PDB entry 4AYV | X-ray diffraction, 2.80 A resolution | chains A and B of the 3 polymer chains in the assembly

Chain A:
Molecule: Thrombin light chain
From: Homo sapiens
Notes: EC 3.4.21.5; fragment: light chain, residues 332-361
UniProt: P00734 (THRB_HUMAN); residues 5-34 here correspond to UniProt positions 332-361 (UniProt number = residue number + 327)
Chain sequence (30 residues; numbered 5 to 34; the number before each row is that of its first residue):
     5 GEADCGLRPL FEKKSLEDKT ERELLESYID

Chain B:
Molecule: Thrombin heavy chain
From: Homo sapiens
Notes: EC 3.4.21.5; fragment: heavy chain, residues 364-620
UniProt: P00734 (THRB_HUMAN); residues 1-257 here correspond to UniProt positions 364-620 (UniProt number = residue number + 363)
Chain sequence (257 residues; numbered 1 to 257; the number before each row is that of its first residue):
     1 IVEGSDAEIG MSPWQVMLFR KSPQELLCGA SLISDRWVLT AAHCLLYPPW DKNFTENDLL
    61 VRIGKHSRTR YERNIEKISM LEKIYIHPRY NWRENLDRDI ALMKLKKPVA FSDYIHPVCL
   121 PDRETAASLL QAGYKGRVTG WGNLKETWTA NVGKGQPSVL QVVNLPIVER PVCKDSTRIR
   181 ITDNMFCAGY KPDEGKRGDA CEGDSGGPFV MKSPFNNRWY QMGIVSWGEG CDRDGKYGFY
   241 THVFRLKKWI QKVIDQF
Curated features (UniProtKB/Swiss-Prot):
  - region: A188 to V210 (High affinity receptor-binding region which is also known as the TP508 peptide)
  - active site (Charge relay system): H43, D99, S205
  - glycosylation: N53 (N-linked (GlcNAc...) (complex) asparagine)
Disulfides: C28-C44, C173-C187, C201-C231
Glycans and other covalent adducts: N-acetylglucosamine (NAG) linked to N53
Metal / ion sites: Na+: R233, K236
Small-molecule neighbours: 9MQ ({Benzyl-[(S)-3-[((S)-1-carbamimidoyl-piperidin-3-ylmethyl)-carbamoyl]-2-(naphthalene-2-sulfonylamino)-propionyl]-amino}-acetic acid): H43, Y47, W50, W92, E94, N95, L96, I179, D199, A200, C201, E202, S205, V225, S226, W227, G228, E229, G230, C231, G238

Interface between chain A and chain B:
Residue-residue contacts - 55 pairs, chain A then chain B:
  D8(A) - H116(B)  salt bridge
  D8(A) - P117(B)
  D8(A) - R218(B)  salt bridge
  C9(A) - P117(B)
  C9(A) - V118(B)
  C9(A) - C119(B)  disulfide
  C9(A) - R218(B)  hydrogen bond (backbone-side chain)
  G10(A) - P117(B)  hydrogen bond (backbone-backbone)
  G10(A) - C119(B)
  G10(A) - N217(B)
  G10(A) - R218(B)
  G10(A) - W219(B)  hydrogen bond (backbone-backbone)
  L11(A) - H116(B)  hydrogen bond (backbone-side chain)
  L11(A) - N217(B)
  L11(A) - R218(B)
  R12(A) - M11(B)  hydrogen bond (side chain-backbone)
  R12(A) - P13(B)
  R12(A) - W14(B)
  R12(A) - R137(B)
  R12(A) - W219(B)
  P13(A) - S112(B)
  P13(A) - D113(B)
  L14(A) - D113(B)
  L14(A) - Y114(B)  hydrophobic
  F15(A) - E8(B)
  F15(A) - I9(B)
  F15(A) - G10(B)
  F15(A) - M11(B)  hydrophobic
  E16(A) - K212(B)  salt bridge
  E16(A) - N217(B)
  E16(A) - W219(B)  hydrogen bond
  K17(A) - H116(B)
  D22(A) - E8(B)
  D22(A) - M11(B)
  D22(A) - R137(B)  salt bridge
  K23(A) - E8(B)  hydrogen bond (backbone-side chain)
  T24(A) - R137(B)  hydrogen bond
  T24(A) - N164(B)  hydrogen bond (backbone-side chain)
  E25(A) - R137(B)
  E25(A) - K212(B)  salt bridge
  E27(A) - K135(B)  salt bridge
  E27(A) - N164(B)  hydrogen bond
  E27(A) - Y190(B)  hydrogen bond
  E27(A) - K196(B)  salt bridge
  L28(A) - K135(B)
  L28(A) - G136(B)
  L28(A) - N164(B)
  L28(A) - W219(B)  hydrophobic
  S31(A) - G133(B)
  S31(A) - Y134(B)
  S31(A) - K135(B)  hydrogen bond (side chain-backbone)
  Y32(A) - L129(B)
  Y32(A) - Y134(B)  hydrophobic
  Y32(A) - M211(B)
  Y32(A) - K212(B)  hydrogen bond (side chain-backbone)
Other interface residues (no listed pair), chain A (19 interface residues in all): L29
Other interface residues (no listed pair), chain B (29 interface residues in all): P214, N216
Disulfides between the chains: C9(A)-C119(B)

Overview:
Chain A and chain B form an interface of 19 and 29 residues respectively, with 1 disulfide bond, 13 hydrogen
bonds and 7 salt bridges. Among the polar pairs are D8(A)-H116(B), D8(A)-R218(B) and E16(A)-K212(B). Chain B
binds compound 9MQ. Covalently linked N-acetylglucosamine: at N53(B).
Chain A is Thrombin light chain and chain B is Thrombin heavy chain, both from Homo sapiens; the structure,
Human thrombin - inhibitor complex, was determined by X-ray diffraction, deposited together with 4AYY, 4AZ2
and 4AX9.
